7DLA - chain A; structure by X-ray diffraction, 3.00 A resolution.

[Chain A]
Name: Nucleoside permease NupG
Source organism: Escherichia coli K-12
UniProtKB: P0AFF4 (NUPG_ECOLI); residue numbers follow UniProt; this construct covers 1-418
Amino-acid sequence (418 residues; row label = number of the first residue in the row):
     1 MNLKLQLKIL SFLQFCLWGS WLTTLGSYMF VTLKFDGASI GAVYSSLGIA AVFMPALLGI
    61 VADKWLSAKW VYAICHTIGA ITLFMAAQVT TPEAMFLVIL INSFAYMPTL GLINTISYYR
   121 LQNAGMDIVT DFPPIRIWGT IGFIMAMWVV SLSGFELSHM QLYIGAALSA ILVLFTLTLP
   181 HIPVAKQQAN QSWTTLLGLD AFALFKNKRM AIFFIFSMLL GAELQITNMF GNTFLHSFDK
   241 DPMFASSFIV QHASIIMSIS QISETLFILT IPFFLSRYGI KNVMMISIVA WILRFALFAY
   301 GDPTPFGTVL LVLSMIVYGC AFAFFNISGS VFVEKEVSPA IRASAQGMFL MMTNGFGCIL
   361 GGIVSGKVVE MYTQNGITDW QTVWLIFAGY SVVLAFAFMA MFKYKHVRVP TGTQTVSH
Unresolved in the structure: 1, 404-418
Construct notes: engineered mutation A323 (Asp in P0AFF4)
UniProt features mapped onto this chain:
  - mutagenesis: R136 (R136A: Abolishes the binding affinity for uridine), T140 (T140A: Abolishes the binding affinity for uridine), F143 (F143A: Abolishes the binding affinity for uridine), Q225 (Q225A: No change in the binding affinity for uridine), N228 (N228A: Abolishes the binding affinity for uridine), Q261 (Q261A: Abolishes the binding affinity for uridine), E264 (E264A: Abolishes the binding affinity for uridine), Y318 (Y318A: Abolishes the binding affinity for uridine), F322 (F322A: Abolishes the binding affinity for uridine)
Reported in the primary citation:
  - mutagenesis - N114A, Q225A (227.67 +/- 88.34 uM): unchanged binding to uridine
  - mutagenesis - R136A, T140A, F143A, N228A, Q261A, E264A, Y318A, F322A: abolished binding to uridine

[Overview]
From UniProt: 9 mutagenesis sites. From the paper: R136A, T140A and F143A, among others, abolish binding to
uridine; N114A and Q225A leave binding to uridine unchanged; 10 substitutions were tested in all.
Chain A is Nucleoside permease NupG (Escherichia coli K-12); the structure, Crystal structure of nucleoside
transporter NupG (D323A mutant), was determined by X-ray diffraction together with 7DL9 from the same study.
